Entry 7VRP (electron microscopy, 3.80 A resolution); this record covers chains H and J of the 13 polymer chains in the assembly.

== Chain H (and J) ==
Name: Structural polyprotein
Organism: Avian infectious bursal disease virus
Notes: EC 3.4.21.-; chain J of this document is another copy of the same molecule, construct and numbering; everything in this record applies to it too
Reference sequence: Q6SZ77 (Q6SZ77_IBDV); residue numbers follow UniProt; this construct covers 1-441
Amino-acid sequence (441 residues; each row starts with the number of its first residue):
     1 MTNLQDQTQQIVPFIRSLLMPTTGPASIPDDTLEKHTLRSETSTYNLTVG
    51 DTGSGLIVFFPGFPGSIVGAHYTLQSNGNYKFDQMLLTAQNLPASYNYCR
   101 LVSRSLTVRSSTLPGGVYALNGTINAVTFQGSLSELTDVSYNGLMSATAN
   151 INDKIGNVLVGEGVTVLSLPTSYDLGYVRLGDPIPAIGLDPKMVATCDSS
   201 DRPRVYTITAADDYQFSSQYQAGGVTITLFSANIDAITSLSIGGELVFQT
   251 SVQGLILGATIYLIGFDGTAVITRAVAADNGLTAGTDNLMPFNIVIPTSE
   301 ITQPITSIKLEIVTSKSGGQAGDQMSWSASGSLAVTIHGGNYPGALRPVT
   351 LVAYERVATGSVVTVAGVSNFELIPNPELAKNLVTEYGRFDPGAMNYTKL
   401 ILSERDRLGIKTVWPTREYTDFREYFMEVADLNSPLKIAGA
Disordered / not traced: 1, 6-11, 428-441 (chain J: 1, 7-10, 428-441)

== Interface between chain H and chain J ==
Contacting residue pairs (47; chain H residue first):
  Tyr-118(H) with Leu-113(J); Pro-114(J); Gly-115(J), hydrogen bond (backbone-backbone); Gly-116(J); Val-117(J); Tyr-118(J), hydrogen bond (side chain-backbone); Leu-120(J), hydrophobic
  Ala-119(H) with Thr-112(J); Leu-113(J)
  Leu-120(H) with Leu-113(J), hydrogen bond (backbone-backbone)
  Asn-121(H) with Ser-111(J); Thr-112(J); Gly-360(J); Val-362(J)
  Thr-123(H) with Asn-46(J), hydrogen bond
  Asn-125(H) with Thr-44(J), hydrogen bond
  Tyr-141(H) with Thr-44(J); Asn-46(J)
  Asn-142(H) with Ser-43(J); Thr-44(J); Tyr-45(J), hydrogen bond; Leu-87(J), hydrogen bond (side chain-backbone); Thr-88(J); Ala-89(J)
  Met-145(H) with Leu-4(J); Thr-42(J)
  Ala-149(H) with Arg-39(J)
  Ile-151(H) with Gln-5(J); Asp-6(J)
  Asn-152(H) with Gln-5(J)
  Lys-154(H) with Gln-5(J)
  Ile-155(H) with Leu-4(J); Gln-5(J)
  Gly-156(H) with Asn-3(J); Leu-4(J), hydrogen bond (backbone-backbone)
  Asn-157(H) with Thr-2(J), hydrogen bond; Leu-4(J); Thr-44(J); Ala-366(J)
  Val-158(H) with Asn-3(J)
  Leu-159(H) with Leu-113(J), hydrophobic
  Glu-355(H) with Asn-46(J)
  Arg-356(H) with Asn-46(J), hydrogen bond (side chain-backbone); Leu-47(J); Thr-48(J); Val-362(J)
  Lys-411(H) with Gln-5(J)
Interface residues without a listed pair, chain H (26 interface residues in all): Gly-122, Ser-146, Thr-148, Val-413, Pro-415
Interface residues without a listed pair, chain J (31 interface residues in all): Gln-90, Ser-361, Thr-364

== Summary ==
The interface between chain H and chain J involves 26 residues on one side and 31 on the other, with 10
hydrogen bonds. Among the polar pairs are Tyr-118(H)/Tyr-118(J), Thr-123(H)/Asn-46(J) and
Asn-125(H)/Thr-44(J).
Both chains are Structural polyprotein (Avian infectious bursal disease virus). Entry 7VRP (Structure of
infectious bursal disease virus Gx strain) was determined by electron microscopy together with 7VRN from the
same study.
